PDB entry 7KAK | electron microscopy, 3.90 A resolution | chains D and F of the 6 polymer chains in the assembly

# Chain D
Molecule: Protein transport protein Sec63
Organism: Thermomyces lanuginosus
Chain sequence (719 residues; numbered -14 to 704; the number before each row is that of its first residue; numbers below 1 keep their minus sign (Gly-14 is residue -14)):
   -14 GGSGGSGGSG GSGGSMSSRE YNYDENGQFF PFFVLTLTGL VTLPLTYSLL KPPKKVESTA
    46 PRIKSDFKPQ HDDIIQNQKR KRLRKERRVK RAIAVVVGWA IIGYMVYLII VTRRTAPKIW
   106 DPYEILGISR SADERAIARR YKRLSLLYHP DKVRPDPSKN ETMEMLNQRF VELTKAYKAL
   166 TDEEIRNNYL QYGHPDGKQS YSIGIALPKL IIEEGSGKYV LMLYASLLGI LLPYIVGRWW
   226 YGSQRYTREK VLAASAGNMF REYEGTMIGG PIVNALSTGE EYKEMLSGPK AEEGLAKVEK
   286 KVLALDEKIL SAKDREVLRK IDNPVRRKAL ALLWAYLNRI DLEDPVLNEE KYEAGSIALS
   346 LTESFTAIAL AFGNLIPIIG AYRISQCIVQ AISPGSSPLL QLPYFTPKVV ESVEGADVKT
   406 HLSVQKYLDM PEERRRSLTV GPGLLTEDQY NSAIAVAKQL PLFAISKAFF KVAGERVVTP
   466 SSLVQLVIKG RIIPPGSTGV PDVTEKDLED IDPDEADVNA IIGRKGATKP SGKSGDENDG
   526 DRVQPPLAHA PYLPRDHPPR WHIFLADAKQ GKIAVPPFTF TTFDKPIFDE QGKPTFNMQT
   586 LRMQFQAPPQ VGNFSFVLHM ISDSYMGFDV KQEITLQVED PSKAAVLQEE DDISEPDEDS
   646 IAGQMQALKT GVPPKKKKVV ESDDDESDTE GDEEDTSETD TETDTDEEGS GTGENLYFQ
Unresolved in the structure: -14 to 4, 36-44, 98-184, 481-526, 571-579, 626-704

# Chain F
Molecule: Protein transport protein Sec72
Organism: Thermomyces lanuginosus
Chain sequence (214 residues; each row starts with the number of its first residue):
     1 MSSDLDTYTH YPLHLDPSSK AVSLATTEGQ TPAQTEAVEA ELQQLNALHR SLISLDPPNV
    61 PPPPLPINPK RSAQITKLKE TANTAYKRGN HGEAVRLYSY AIEMAAGRPG WEPVNLAREE
   121 LSGLYANRAQ AHMAQQMWPE GWVDAKCSVE SKPVGNAKGW WRGGKCLVEM GRYDEARAWI
   181 EQALGIEGPA SDGGKELAAL LEEIKAGSQR RQGS
Unresolved in the structure: 1-6, 28, 188-190, 205-214

# Chain D / chain F interface
Pairs across the interface (6; chain D residue first):
  Lys404(D) - Arg172(F)
  Thr405(D) - Asp174(F)
  Lys411(D) - Asp174(F)  salt bridge
  Ala553(D) - Gly185(F)
  Ala553(D) - Ile186(F)
  Lys616(D) - Glu181(F)  salt bridge
Interface residues without a listed pair, chain D (6 interface residues in all): Lys554

# Summary
6 residues of chain D and 5 residues of chain F are in contact, with 2 salt bridges. Among the polar pairs are
Lys411(D)-Asp174(F) and Lys616(D)-Glu181(F).
Chain D is Protein transport protein Sec63 and chain F is Protein transport protein Sec72, both from
Thermomyces lanuginosus; the structure, Cryo-EM structure of the Sec complex from T. lanuginosus, wild-type,
class without Sec62, was determined by electron microscopy (same publication as 7KAH, 7KAI, 7KAJ, 7KAL, 7KAM,
7KAN and 8 further entries).
